Entry 4G7H (X-ray diffraction, 2.90 A resolution); this record covers chains D and F of the 8 polymer chains in the assembly.

# Chain D
Name: DNA-directed RNA polymerase subunit beta'
From: Thermus thermophilus
Notes: EC 2.7.7.6
UniProt: Q8RQE8 (RPOC_THET8); residue numbers follow UniProt; this construct covers 1-1524
Chain sequence (1524 residues; numbered 1 to 1524; the number before each row is that of its first residue):
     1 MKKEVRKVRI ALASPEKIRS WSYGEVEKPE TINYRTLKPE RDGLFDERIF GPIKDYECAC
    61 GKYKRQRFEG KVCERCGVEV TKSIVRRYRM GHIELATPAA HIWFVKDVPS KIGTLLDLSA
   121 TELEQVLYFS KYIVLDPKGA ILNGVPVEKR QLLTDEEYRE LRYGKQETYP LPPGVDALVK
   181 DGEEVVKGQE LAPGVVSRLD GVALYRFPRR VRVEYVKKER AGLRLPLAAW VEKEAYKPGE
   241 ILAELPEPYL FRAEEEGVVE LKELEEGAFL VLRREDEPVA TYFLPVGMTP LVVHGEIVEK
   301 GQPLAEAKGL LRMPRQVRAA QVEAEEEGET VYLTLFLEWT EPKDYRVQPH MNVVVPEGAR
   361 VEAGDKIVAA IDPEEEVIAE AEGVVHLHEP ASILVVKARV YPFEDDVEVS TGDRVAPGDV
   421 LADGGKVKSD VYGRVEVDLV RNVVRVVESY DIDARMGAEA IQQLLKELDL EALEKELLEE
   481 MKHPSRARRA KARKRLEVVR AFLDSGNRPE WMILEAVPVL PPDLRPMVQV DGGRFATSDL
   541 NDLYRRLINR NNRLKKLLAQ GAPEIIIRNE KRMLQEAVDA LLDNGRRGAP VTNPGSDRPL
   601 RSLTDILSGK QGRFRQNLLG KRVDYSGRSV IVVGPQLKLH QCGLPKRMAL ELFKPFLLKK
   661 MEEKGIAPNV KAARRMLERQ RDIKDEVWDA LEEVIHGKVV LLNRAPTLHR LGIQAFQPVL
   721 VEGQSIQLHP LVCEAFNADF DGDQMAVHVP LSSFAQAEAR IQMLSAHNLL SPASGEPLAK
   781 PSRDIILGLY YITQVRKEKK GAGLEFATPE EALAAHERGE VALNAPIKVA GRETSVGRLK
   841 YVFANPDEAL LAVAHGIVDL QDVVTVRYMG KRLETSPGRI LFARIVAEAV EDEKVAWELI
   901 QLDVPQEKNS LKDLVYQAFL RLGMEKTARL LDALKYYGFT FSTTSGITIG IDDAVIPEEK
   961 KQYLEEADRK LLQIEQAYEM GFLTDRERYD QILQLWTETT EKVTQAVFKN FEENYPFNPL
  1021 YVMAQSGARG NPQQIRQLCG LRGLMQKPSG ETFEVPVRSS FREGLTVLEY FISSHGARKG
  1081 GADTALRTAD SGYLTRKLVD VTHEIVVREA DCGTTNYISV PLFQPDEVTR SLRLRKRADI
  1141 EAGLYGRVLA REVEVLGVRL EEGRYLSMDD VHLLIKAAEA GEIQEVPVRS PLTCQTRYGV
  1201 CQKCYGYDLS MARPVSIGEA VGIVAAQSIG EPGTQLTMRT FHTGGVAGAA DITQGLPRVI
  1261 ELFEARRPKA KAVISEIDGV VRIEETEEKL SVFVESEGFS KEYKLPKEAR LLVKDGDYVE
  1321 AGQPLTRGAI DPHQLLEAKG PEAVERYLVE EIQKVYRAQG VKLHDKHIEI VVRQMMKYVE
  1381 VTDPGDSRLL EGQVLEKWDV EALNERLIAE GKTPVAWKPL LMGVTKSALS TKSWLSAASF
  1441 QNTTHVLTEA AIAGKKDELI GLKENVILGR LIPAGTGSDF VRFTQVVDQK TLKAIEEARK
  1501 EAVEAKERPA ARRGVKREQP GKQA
Not modelled in the structure: 1-2, 1238-1251, 1503-1524
Bound ions: Zn2+ site 1: Cys58, Cys60, Cys73, Cys76; Mg2+ site 1: Asp739, Asp741, Asp743; Mg2+ site 2 near Lys840 (its only coordinating residue here); Mg2+ site 3 near Ile900 (its only coordinating residue here); Zn2+ site 2: Cys1112, Cys1194, Cys1201, Cys1204

# Chain F
Name: RNA polymerase sigma factor
From: Thermus thermophilus
UniProt: Q5SKW1 (Q5SKW1_THET8); numbering as in UniProt (aligned over 1-423)
Chain sequence (443 residues; each row starts with the number of its first residue; numbers below 1 keep their minus sign (Met-19 is residue -19)):
   -19 MGSSHHHHHH SSGLVPRGSH MKKSKRKNAQ AQEAQETEVL VQEEAEELPE FPEGEPDPDL
    41 EDPDLTLEDD LLDLPEEGEG LDLEEEEEDL PIPKISTSDP VRQYLHEIGQ VPLLTLEEEV
   101 ELARKVEEGM EAIKKLSEIT GLDPDLIREV VRAKILGSAR VRHIPGLKET LDPKTVEEID
   161 QKLKSLPKEH KRYLHIAREG EAARQHLIEA NLRLVVSIAK KYTGRGLSFL DLIQEGNQGL
   221 IRAVEKFEYK RRFKFSTYAT WWIRQAINRA IADQARTIRI PVHMVETINK LSRTARQLQQ
   281 ELGREPTYEE IAEAMGPGWD AKRVEETLKI AQEPVSLETP IGDEKDSFYG DFIPDEHLPS
   341 PVDAATQSLL SEELEKALSK LSEREAMVLK LRKGLIDGRE HTLEEVGAFF GVTRERIRQI
   401 ENKALRKLKY HESRTRKLRD FLD
Not modelled in the structure: -19 to 77
Construct notes: expression tag (-19 to 0)
Bound ions: Mg2+: Ala292, Gly296, Trp299

# Interface between chain D and chain F
Residue-residue contacts (135):
  Glu30(D) with Arg259(F)
  Thr31(D) with Thr257(F), hydrogen bond (side chain-backbone); Ile258(F)
  Ile32(D) with Ile258(F)
  Tyr34(D) with Ile258(F), hydrophobic; Arg259(F); Ile260(F), hydrophobic; Pro261(F); Met264(F); Ile310(F), hydrophobic
  Ile53(D) with His337(F)
  Arg65(D) with Gly378(F), hydrogen bond (side chain-backbone)
  Arg67(D) with Asp377(F); Arg379(F)
  Ser83(D) with His337(F), hydrogen bond
  Tyr128(D) with Gln83(F), hydrogen bond (backbone-side chain)
  Phe129(D) with Gln83(F), hydrogen bond (backbone-side chain); Glu87(F)
  Ser130(D) with Gln83(F)
  Arg206(D) with Glu101(F), salt bridge
  Phe207(D) with Glu97(F); Glu98(F); Glu101(F)
  Arg209(D) with Glu97(F), salt bridge
  Pro349(D) with Glu97(F)
  His350(D) with Leu96(F); Val100(F); Arg232(F)
  Asn352(D) with Arg104(F)
  Ile371(D) with Tyr229(F), hydrophobic; Lys230(F); Arg232(F)
  Asp406(D) with Lys168(F); Lys171(F), salt bridge
  Val407(D) with Lys171(F), hydrogen bond (backbone-side chain); His175(F)
  Glu408(D) with Lys164(F); Lys171(F), salt bridge
  Val409(D) with His175(F), hydrogen bond (backbone-side chain)
  Ser410(D) with Leu174(F); His175(F); Arg178(F)
  Thr411(D) with Ile135(F); His175(F); Arg178(F), hydrogen bond (backbone-side chain)
  Gly412(D) with Lys134(F); Ile135(F)
  Asp413(D) with Lys134(F), salt bridge; Lys164(F), salt bridge; Arg178(F), salt bridge
  Arg434(D) with Ile135(F), hydrogen bond (side chain-backbone)
  Val437(D) with His175(F)
  Leu439(D) with Arg172(F)
  Pro526(D) with Leu317(F), hydrophobic
  Met527(D) with Thr257(F); Ile258(F), hydrophobic
  Val530(D) with Tyr329(F); Ile333(F), hydrophobic
  Gly533(D) with Lys309(F)
  Arg534(D) with Gln312(F); Glu313(F), hydrogen bond (side chain-backbone)
  Phe535(D) with Pro314(F); Val315(F), hydrogen bond (backbone-backbone)
  Ala536(D) with Val315(F); Leu317(F), hydrophobic; Tyr329(F), hydrophobic
  Thr537(D) with Val315(F), hydrogen bond (backbone-backbone); Ser316(F); Leu317(F), hydrogen bond (backbone-backbone)
  Ser538(D) with Leu317(F); Glu318(F), hydrogen bond
  Asp539(D) with Ser316(F), hydrogen bond; Glu318(F), hydrogen bond (backbone-side chain)
  Asp542(D) with Thr257(F), hydrogen bond
  Arg545(D) with Gln254(F), hydrogen bond (side chain-backbone); Arg256(F); Thr257(F)
  Asn549(D) with Gln254(F)
  Arg550(D) with Ser208(F); Asp211(F), salt bridge
  Arg553(D) with Asp211(F), salt bridge; Gln214(F); Glu215(F), salt bridge; Gln254(F)
  Lys555(D) with Arg142(F), hydrogen bond (backbone-side chain)
  Lys556(D) with Gln218(F), hydrogen bond
  Leu557(D) with Gln214(F)
  Leu558(D) with Arg140(F); Arg142(F)
  Ala559(D) with Arg142(F); Ile144(F)
  Gln560(D) with Arg132(F); Arg184(F), hydrogen bond (backbone-side chain); Arg222(F)
  Gly561(D) with Arg140(F); Arg184(F), hydrogen bond (backbone-side chain); Gln185(F), hydrogen bond (backbone-side chain)
  Ala562(D) with Arg140(F), hydrogen bond (backbone-side chain); Ile221(F), hydrophobic
  Pro563(D) with Gln185(F); Ile188(F), hydrophobic; Glu189(F)
  Glu564(D) with Arg140(F), salt bridge
  Ile565(D) with Tyr84(F), hydrophobic; Glu87(F); Ile88(F), hydrophobic; Val91(F), hydrophobic; Glu189(F)
  Ile566(D) with Ile188(F), hydrophobic; Leu192(F), hydrophobic; Gln214(F), hydrogen bond (backbone-side chain); Asn217(F)
  Arg568(D) with Glu87(F), salt bridge
  Asn569(D) with Tyr84(F); Gln214(F), hydrogen bond
  Glu570(D) with Gln214(F), hydrogen bond
  Arg572(D) with Pro80(F); Gln83(F); Glu87(F), salt bridge
  Met573(D) with Leu210(F), hydrophobic; Asp211(F); Gln214(F)
  Glu576(D) with Pro80(F)
  Arg598(D) with Ser316(F), hydrogen bond; Glu318(F); Pro320(F)
  Arg601(D) with Glu318(F); Phe328(F)
  Gln611(D) with Asp326(F)
  Asn669(D) with Asp420(F), hydrogen bond
  Lys671(D) with Thr346(F); Asp420(F); Asp423(F), salt bridge
  Ala672(D) with Asp420(F)
  Arg674(D) with Val342(F)
Interface residues without a listed pair, chain D (85 interface residues in all): Asn33, Arg35, Asp55, Ile84, Arg159, Arg162, Asp372, Glu375, Ala391, Val528, Gly532, Ile567, Arg587, Pro594, Pro668, Arg675
Interface residues without a listed pair, chain F (87 interface residues in all): Ser78, Gln90, Glu129, Leu136, Gly137, Pro145, Asp160, Ile176, Gly206, Ile213, Ala255, Lys325, Leu338, Glu380, Phe421

# In short
85 residues of chain D face 87 of chain F across their interface, with 29 hydrogen bonds and 14 salt bridges.
Among the polar pairs are Arg206(D)-Glu101(F), Arg209(D)-Glu97(F) and Asp406(D)-Lys171(F). Cys58(D), Cys60(D),
Cys73(D) and Cys76(D) coordinate Zn2+ site 1.
Chain D is DNA-directed RNA polymerase subunit beta' and chain F is RNA polymerase sigma factor, both from
Thermus thermophilus; the structure, Crystal structure of Thermus thermophilus transcription initiation
complex, was determined by X-ray diffraction together with 4G7O and 4G7Z from the same study.
